PDB entry 6WKK | electron microscopy, 6.10 A resolution (low resolution: residue-level contacts below are approximate; hydrogen-bond / salt-bridge calls are withheld) | chains N and O of the 24 polymer chains in the assembly

== Chain N (and O) ==
Name: Gp26 capsid decoration protein
Source organism: Bacillus virus G
Notes: chain O of this document is another copy of the same molecule, construct and numbering; everything in this record applies to it too
Reference sequence: G3MB96 (G3MB96_9CAUD); residue numbers follow UniProt; this construct covers 16-165
Sequence (150 residues; row label = number of the first residue in the row):
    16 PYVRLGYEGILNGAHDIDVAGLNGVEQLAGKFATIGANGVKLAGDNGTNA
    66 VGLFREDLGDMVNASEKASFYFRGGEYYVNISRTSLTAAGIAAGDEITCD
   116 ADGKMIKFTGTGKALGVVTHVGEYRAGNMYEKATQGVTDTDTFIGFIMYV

== Chain N / chain O interface ==
Residue-residue contacts (71):
  Pro16(N) with Val55(O); Lys56(O); Leu57(O)
  Ser84(N) with Ala52(O)
  Phe85(N) with Leu73(O); Asp75(O); Met76(O)
  Tyr86(N) with Gly74(O); Asp75(O)
  Phe87(N) with Asp75(O)
  Arg88(N) with Glu71(O); Leu73(O); Gly74(O); Asp75(O); Arg88(O)
  Tyr92(N) with Glu41(O); Gln42(O)
  Ala129(N) with Glu111(O)
  Leu130(N) with Asp60(O); Asn61(O)
  Gly131(N) with Leu57(O); Ala58(O); Gly59(O)
  Val132(N) with Leu57(O)
  Arg140(N) with Leu57(O); Ala58(O)
  Ala141(N) with Ala58(O)
  Gly142(N) with Ala58(O)
  Asn143(N) with Gly59(O); Asp60(O); Asn61(O)
  Met144(N) with Ala58(O); Gly59(O); Asp60(O)
  Tyr145(N) with Lys56(O); Ala58(O); Gly59(O); Asp60(O)
  Glu146(N) with Thr49(O); Ile50(O); Asp60(O); Ala108(O); Gly109(O)
  Lys147(N) with Phe47(O); Ala52(O); Asn53(O); Gly54(O); Lys56(O); Ala58(O)
  Ala148(N) with Phe47(O); Gly51(O); Ala52(O)
  Thr149(N) with Phe47(O); Asp75(O); Glu111(O)
  Gln150(N) with Asp75(O); Glu111(O)
  Gly151(N) with Gly45(O); Asp75(O); Glu111(O)
  Val152(N) with Leu43(O)
  Thr153(N) with Glu111(O)
  Asp154(N) with Leu43(O)
  Thr155(N) with Ser100(O)
  Asp156(N) with Asn61(O); Ser100(O); Leu101(O); Asp110(O); Glu111(O)
  Thr157(N) with Ser100(O); Leu101(O)
Other interface residues (no listed pair), chain N (30 interface residues in all): Thr134
Other interface residues (no listed pair), chain O (33 interface residues in all): Ala44, Lys46, Ala107

== Overview ==
Chain N and chain O form an interface of 30 and 33 residues respectively.
Chain N and chain O are both Gp26 capsid decoration protein (Bacillus virus G); the structure, Phage G gp27
major capsid proteins and gp26 decoration proteins, was determined by electron microscopy.
